PDB entry 8FUV | electron microscopy, 3.10 A resolution | chains A and D of the 7 polymer chains in the assembly

[Chain A (and D)]
Molecule: Tail fiber protein gp32
Source organism: Pseudomonas phage vB_PaeM_E217
Notes: chain D of this document is another copy of the same molecule, construct and numbering; everything in this record applies to it too
UniProtKB: A0A2K8HPF4 (A0A2K8HPF4_9CAUD); residues 1-144 here correspond to UniProt positions 7-150 (UniProt number = residue number + 6)
Amino-acid sequence (144 residues; each row starts with the number of its first residue):
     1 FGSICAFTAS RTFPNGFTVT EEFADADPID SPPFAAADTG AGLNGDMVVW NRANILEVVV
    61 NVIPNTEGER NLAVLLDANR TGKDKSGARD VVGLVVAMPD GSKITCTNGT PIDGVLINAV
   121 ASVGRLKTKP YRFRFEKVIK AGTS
Sequence notes: conflict A6 (Gln12 in A0A2K8HPF4), E22 (Phe28 in A0A2K8HPF4), F23 (Ala29 in A0A2K8HPF4), A24 (Asp30 in A0A2K8HPF4), A35 (Thr41 in A0A2K8HPF4), A41 (Val47 in A0A2K8HPF4)

[Chain A / chain D interface]
Contacting residue pairs - 38 pairs, chain A then chain D:
  A24(A) - S122(D)
  D25(A) - S122(D)
  A26(A) - S122(D)
  D27(A) - A121(D)
  D27(A) - S122(D)  hydrogen bond (side chain-backbone)
  P28(A) - V120(D)
  I29(A) - N118(D)
  I29(A) - A119(D)
  I29(A) - V120(D)
  P33(A) - G114(D)
  P33(A) - V115(D)  hydrophobic
  F34(A) - R80(D)
  F34(A) - I112(D)
  F34(A) - D113(D)
  F34(A) - G114(D)  hydrogen bond (backbone-backbone)
  F34(A) - L116(D)  hydrophobic
  A35(A) - I112(D)
  A35(A) - D113(D)
  A36(A) - I112(D)  hydrogen bond (backbone-backbone)
  A37(A) - P111(D)
  A37(A) - I112(D)
  T39(A) - I55(D)
  T39(A) - R134(D)  hydrogen bond
  G42(A) - A53(D)
  G45(A) - E136(D)
  M47(A) - I55(D)  hydrophobic
  M47(A) - N108(D)
  M47(A) - E136(D)
  V49(A) - T110(D)
  N51(A) - N79(D)  hydrogen bond (side chain-backbone)
  N51(A) - T81(D)  hydrogen bond
  R52(A) - T81(D)
  L56(A) - L116(D)  hydrophobic
  I104(A) - I117(D)  hydrophobic
  E136(A) - K83(D)
  K137(A) - D84(D)
  K140(A) - L116(D)  hydrogen bond (side chain-backbone)
  T143(A) - R70(D)  hydrogen bond (backbone-side chain)
Other interface residues (no listed pair), chain A (32 interface residues in all): D30, S31, P32, D38, A41, D46, M98, V138
Other interface residues (no listed pair), chain D (26 interface residues in all): L76, F135

[Overview]
32 residues of chain A and 26 residues of chain D are in contact; the contacts include 8 hydrogen bonds. Among
the polar pairs are D27(A)-S122(D), T39(A)-R134(D) and N51(A)-N79(D).
Both chains are Tail fiber protein gp32 (Pseudomonas phage vB_PaeM_E217). Entry 8FUV (Pseudomonas phage E217
extended sheath and tail tube) was determined by electron microscopy, deposited together with 8ENV, 8FRS, 8FVG
and 8FVH.
